Entry 9CT6 (electron microscopy, 3.56 A resolution); this record covers chains I and J of the 12 polymer chains in the assembly.

== Chain I (and J) ==
Molecule: Stimulator of interferon genes protein
Organism: Homo sapiens
Notes: chain J of this document is another copy of the same molecule, construct and numbering; everything in this record applies to it too
UniProt: Q86WV6 (STING_HUMAN); numbering as in UniProt (aligned over 1-344)
Sequence (363 residues; numbered 1 to 363; the number before each row is that of its first residue):
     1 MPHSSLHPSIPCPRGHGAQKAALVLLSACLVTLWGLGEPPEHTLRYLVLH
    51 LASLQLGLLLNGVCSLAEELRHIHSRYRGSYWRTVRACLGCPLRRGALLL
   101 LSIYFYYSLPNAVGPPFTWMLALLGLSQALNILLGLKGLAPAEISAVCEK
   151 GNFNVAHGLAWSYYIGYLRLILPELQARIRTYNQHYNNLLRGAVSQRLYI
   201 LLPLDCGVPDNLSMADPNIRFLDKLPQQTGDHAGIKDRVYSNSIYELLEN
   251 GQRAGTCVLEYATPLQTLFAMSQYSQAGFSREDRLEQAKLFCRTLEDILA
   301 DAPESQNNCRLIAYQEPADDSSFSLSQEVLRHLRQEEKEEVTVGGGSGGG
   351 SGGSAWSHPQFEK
Not modelled in the structure: 1-4, 189-191, 228-237, 318-322, 334-363 (chain J: 1-4, 111-115, 189-191, 228-237, 318-322, 334-363)
Construct notes: expression tag (345-363)
Ligand contacts:
  - 9IM (1-[(2-chloro-6-fluorophenyl)methyl]-3,3-dimethyl-2-oxo-N-[(2,4,6-trifluorophenyl)methyl]-2,3-dihydro-1H-indole-6-carboxamide): Tyr46, Leu49, His50, Ser53, Tyr106, Val113, Gly114, Pro115, Met120, Leu123, Leu124
  - A1AZ0 (1-[(2E)-4-{5-carbamoyl-2-[(1-ethyl-3-methyl-1H-pyrazole-5-carbonyl)amino]-7-methoxy-1H-1,3-benzimidazol-1-yl}but-2-en-1-yl]-2-[(1-ethyl-3-methyl-1H-pyrazole-5-carbonyl)amino]-7-[3-(morpholin-4-yl)propoxy]-1H-1,3-benzimidazole-5-carboxamide): Leu159, Ser162, Tyr163, Gly166, Tyr167, Arg238, Val239, Tyr240, Ser241, Asn242, Glu260, Thr263, Pro264
Curated features (UniProtKB/Swiss-Prot):
  - region: Glu340 to Gly344 (C-terminal tail (CTT))
  - binding site (2',3'-cGAMP): Ser162, Tyr167, Arg238, Thr263
  - binding site (3',3'-c-di-GMP): Ser162, Tyr167, Arg238 to Ser241, Thr263
  - binding site (2',3'-cUAMP): Tyr167, Arg238, Thr263
  - modified residue: Thr229 (Phosphothreonine), Ser241 (Phosphoserine)
  - lipidation (S-palmitoyl cysteine): Cys88, Cys91
  - cross-link (Glycyl lysine isopeptide (Lys-Gly)): Lys20 (interchain with G-Cter in ubiquitin), Lys150 (interchain with G-Cter in ubiquitin), Lys236 (interchain with G-Cter in ubiquitin), Lys338 (interchain with G-Cter in SUMO)
  - natural variant: Val147 (V147L: In SAVI), Asn154 (N154S: In SAVI), Val155 (V155M: In SAVI), His232 (H232R: Activated by both 2'-3' linked cGAMP and 3'-3' linked cGAMP), Arg284 (R284S: Found in a 9-month-old patient who died following a fever and severe neck abscess without indication of any severe bacterial infection)
  - mutagenesis: Ile10 (I10Q: Abolished ability to induce the production of type I interferon), Arg14 (R14A: Abolished ability to induce the production of type I interferon), Lys20 (K20R: Does not affect amount of ubiquitination), Leu26 (L26A: Reduced homooligomerization and activation in presence of coumpond C53), Leu30 (L30A: Reduced homooligomerization and activation in presence of coumpond C53), Leu44 (L44A: Reduced homooligomerization and activation in presence of coumpond C53), Glu68 (E68A: Abolished ability to induce the production of type I interferon), Glu69 (E69A: Abolished ability to induce the production of type I interferon), Arg76 to Arg78 (Abolishes the endoplasmic reticulum location), Cys91 (C91S: Abolished inhibition by small-molecule H-151; abolished palmitoylation), Tyr104 (Y104A: Reduced homooligomerization and activation in presence of coumpond C53), Lys137 (K137R: Does not affect amount of ubiquitination), 24 further mutagenesis entries in UniProt

== How chain I and chain J interact ==
Residue-residue contacts (161; chain I residue first):
  Pro8(I) - Ser75(J)  hydrogen bond (backbone-side chain)
  Ser9(I) - Ser75(J)
  Pro11(I) - Arg76(J)
  Pro13(I) - Arg71(J)
  Pro13(I) - His72(J)
  Arg14(I) - Glu69(J)  salt bridge
  Arg14(I) - His72(J)
  Arg14(I) - Arg76(J)
  Arg14(I) - Tyr77(J)
  Gly15(I) - Glu68(J)  hydrogen bond (backbone-side chain)
  His16(I) - Glu68(J)
  Gly17(I) - Glu68(J)  hydrogen bond (backbone-side chain)
  Ala18(I) - Cys64(J)
  Ala18(I) - Glu68(J)
  Gln19(I) - Leu133(J)
  Ala21(I) - Ala67(J)  hydrophobic
  Ala22(I) - Ala129(J)
  Ala22(I) - Ile132(J)  hydrophobic
  Ala22(I) - Leu133(J)  hydrophobic
  Leu23(I) - Leu133(J)  hydrophobic
  Leu25(I) - Gly125(J)
  Leu26(I) - Ala129(J)  hydrophobic
  Leu26(I) - Leu130(J)  hydrophobic
  Cys29(I) - Ala122(J)
  Cys29(I) - Gly125(J)
  Cys29(I) - Leu126(J)
  Leu30(I) - Leu126(J)  hydrophobic
  Leu33(I) - Trp119(J)
  Glu38(I) - Trp119(J)
  Thr43(I) - Trp119(J)  hydrogen bond
  Tyr46(I) - Trp119(J)  hydrophobic
  Tyr46(I) - Leu123(J)  hydrophobic
  Leu47(I) - Leu123(J)  hydrophobic
  Leu47(I) - Leu126(J)  hydrophobic
  Leu47(I) - Ser127(J)
  His50(I) - Leu124(J)
  His50(I) - Ser127(J)  hydrogen bond
  Leu51(I) - Ser127(J)
  Leu51(I) - Asn131(J)
  Leu51(I) - Leu136(J)  hydrophobic
  Leu54(I) - Asn131(J)
  Leu54(I) - Lys137(J)
  Leu58(I) - Lys137(J)
  Cys64(I) - Ala21(J)
  Cys64(I) - Leu25(J)  hydrophobic
  Ser65(I) - Glu143(J)  hydrogen bond
  Ala67(I) - Ala21(J)  hydrophobic
  Glu68(I) - Arg14(J)  salt bridge
  Glu68(I) - Gly15(J)
  Glu68(I) - Gly17(J)
  Glu68(I) - Ala18(J)  hydrogen bond (side chain-backbone)
  Glu69(I) - Arg14(J)  salt bridge
  Glu69(I) - Ala142(J)
  Arg71(I) - Pro13(J)
  Arg71(I) - Gly15(J)
  His72(I) - Cys12(J)
  His72(I) - Arg14(J)
  His72(I) - Gly15(J)
  Ser75(I) - Pro8(J)
  Ser75(I) - Ser9(J)
  Ser75(I) - Pro11(J)
  Ser75(I) - Lys289(J)  hydrogen bond (backbone-side chain)
  Arg76(I) - Arg14(J)
  Arg76(I) - Glu149(J)  salt bridge
  Arg76(I) - Glu286(J)  salt bridge
  Tyr77(I) - Ala142(J)
  Arg78(I) - Leu285(J)
  Arg83(I) - Glu282(J)
  Arg86(I) - Pro141(J)
  Ala87(I) - Ala140(J)
  Ala87(I) - Pro141(J)
  Ala87(I) - Ala142(J)  hydrogen bond (backbone-backbone)
  Cys88(I) - Ala140(J)
  Arg95(I) - Leu136(J)
  Trp119(I) - Leu36(J)
  Trp119(I) - Glu38(J)
  Trp119(I) - Thr43(J)
  Trp119(I) - Tyr46(J)  hydrophobic
  Ala122(I) - Cys29(J)  hydrogen bond (backbone-side chain)
  Ala122(I) - Thr32(J)
  Ala122(I) - Leu33(J)  hydrophobic
  Leu123(I) - Thr43(J)
  Leu124(I) - His50(J)
  Gly125(I) - Leu25(J)
  Gly125(I) - Cys29(J)
  Leu126(I) - Leu26(J)  hydrophobic
  Leu126(I) - Cys29(J)  hydrogen bond (backbone-side chain)
  Ser127(I) - His50(J)
  Ala129(I) - Ala22(J)
  Ile132(I) - Gln19(J)
  Ile132(I) - Ala22(J)  hydrophobic
  Leu133(I) - Gln19(J)
  Leu133(I) - Ala22(J)  hydrophobic
  Leu136(I) - Gln55(J)
  Lys137(I) - Leu58(J)
  Lys137(I) - Lys137(J)
  Leu139(I) - Leu139(J)  hydrophobic
  Leu139(I) - Val147(J)  hydrophobic
  Ala140(I) - Ala87(J)
  Ala140(I) - Gly90(J)
  Pro141(I) - Ala87(J)
  Ala142(I) - Ala87(J)  hydrogen bond (backbone-backbone)
  Ala142(I) - Cys88(J)  hydrophobic
  Glu143(I) - Asn61(J)
  Glu143(I) - Ser65(J)
  Ser145(I) - Arg76(J)  hydrogen bond
  Val147(I) - Leu139(J)  hydrophobic
  Val147(I) - Ile144(J)  hydrophobic
  Cys148(I) - Phe153(J)  hydrophobic
  Glu149(I) - Arg76(J)  salt bridge
  Asn152(I) - Val155(J)
  Asn152(I) - Ala277(J)  hydrogen bond (side chain-backbone)
  Phe153(I) - Cys148(J)  hydrophobic
  Phe153(I) - Phe153(J)
  Asn154(I) - Asn154(J)
  Asn154(I) - Val155(J)  hydrogen bond (backbone-backbone)
  Val155(I) - Asn154(J)
  Val155(I) - His157(J)
  Val155(I) - Gly158(J)
  His157(I) - Val155(J)
  His157(I) - Met271(J)
  His157(I) - Ala277(J)  hydrogen bond (side chain-backbone)
  Gly158(I) - Val155(J)
  Gly158(I) - Leu159(J)
  Leu159(I) - Gly158(J)
  Leu159(I) - Ser162(J)
  Trp161(I) - Met271(J)  hydrophobic
  Trp161(I) - Tyr274(J)  hydrophobic
  Trp161(I) - Gln276(J)
  Trp161(I) - Ala277(J)
  Ser162(I) - Leu159(J)
  Ser162(I) - Thr267(J)
  Ile165(I) - Thr267(J)
  Ile165(I) - Ala270(J)  hydrophobic
  Ile165(I) - Met271(J)
  Arg169(I) - Tyr274(J)
  Thr267(I) - Ser162(J)
  Thr267(I) - Ile165(J)
  Ala270(I) - Ile165(J)  hydrophobic
  Met271(I) - His157(J)
  Met271(I) - Trp161(J)  hydrophobic
  Met271(I) - Ile165(J)
  Tyr274(I) - Trp161(J)  hydrophobic
  Tyr274(I) - Tyr164(J)  hydrophobic
  Tyr274(I) - Arg169(J)  hydrogen bond
  Gln276(I) - Trp161(J)  hydrogen bond (backbone-side chain)
  Gln276(I) - Asp297(J)  hydrogen bond (side chain-backbone)
  Gln276(I) - Ile298(J)
  Gln276(I) - Asp301(J)
  Ala277(I) - Asn152(J)  hydrogen bond (backbone-side chain)
  Ala277(I) - His157(J)  hydrogen bond (backbone-side chain)
  Ala277(I) - Trp161(J)
  Glu282(I) - Arg78(J)  salt bridge
  Glu282(I) - Arg83(J)  salt bridge
  Leu285(I) - Arg78(J)
  Lys289(I) - Ser75(J)  hydrogen bond (side chain-backbone)
  Lys289(I) - Arg76(J)
  Lys289(I) - Arg78(J)
  Asp297(I) - Gln276(J)  hydrogen bond (backbone-side chain)
  Ile298(I) - Gln276(J)
  Asp301(I) - Gln276(J)
Also at the interface, not in a pair above, chain I (101 interface residues in all): Ile10, Cys12, Thr32, Leu36, His42, Gln55, Asn61, Leu89, Gly90, Pro115, Leu130, Asn131, Ile144, Val239, Gly278
Also at the interface, not in a pair above, chain J (102 interface residues in all): Ile10, Leu30, Leu47, Leu51, Leu54, Leu60, Arg86, Leu89, Arg95, Leu98, Thr118, Ser145, Val239, Gly278

== Summary ==
101 residues of chain I face 102 of chain J across their interface; the contacts include 23 hydrogen bonds and
8 salt bridges. Polar pairs include Arg14(I)-Glu69(J), Glu68(I)-Arg14(J) and Arg76(I)-Glu149(J). Ligands of
chain I: compound A1AZ0 and compound 9IM.
Chain I and chain J are both Stimulator of interferon genes protein (Homo sapiens); the structure, HsSTING
with diABZI and C53, apart conformation, was determined by electron microscopy (same publication as 9CT3, 9CT4
and 9CT5).
